Entry 2WSC (X-ray diffraction, 3.30 A resolution); this record covers chains B and D of the 18 polymer chains in the assembly.

== Chain B ==
Molecule: Photosystem I P700 chlorophyll A apoprotein A2
Source organism: Pisum sativum
UniProt: P05311 (PSAB_PEA); numbering as in UniProt (aligned over 1-734)
Chain sequence (734 residues; each row starts with the number of its first residue):
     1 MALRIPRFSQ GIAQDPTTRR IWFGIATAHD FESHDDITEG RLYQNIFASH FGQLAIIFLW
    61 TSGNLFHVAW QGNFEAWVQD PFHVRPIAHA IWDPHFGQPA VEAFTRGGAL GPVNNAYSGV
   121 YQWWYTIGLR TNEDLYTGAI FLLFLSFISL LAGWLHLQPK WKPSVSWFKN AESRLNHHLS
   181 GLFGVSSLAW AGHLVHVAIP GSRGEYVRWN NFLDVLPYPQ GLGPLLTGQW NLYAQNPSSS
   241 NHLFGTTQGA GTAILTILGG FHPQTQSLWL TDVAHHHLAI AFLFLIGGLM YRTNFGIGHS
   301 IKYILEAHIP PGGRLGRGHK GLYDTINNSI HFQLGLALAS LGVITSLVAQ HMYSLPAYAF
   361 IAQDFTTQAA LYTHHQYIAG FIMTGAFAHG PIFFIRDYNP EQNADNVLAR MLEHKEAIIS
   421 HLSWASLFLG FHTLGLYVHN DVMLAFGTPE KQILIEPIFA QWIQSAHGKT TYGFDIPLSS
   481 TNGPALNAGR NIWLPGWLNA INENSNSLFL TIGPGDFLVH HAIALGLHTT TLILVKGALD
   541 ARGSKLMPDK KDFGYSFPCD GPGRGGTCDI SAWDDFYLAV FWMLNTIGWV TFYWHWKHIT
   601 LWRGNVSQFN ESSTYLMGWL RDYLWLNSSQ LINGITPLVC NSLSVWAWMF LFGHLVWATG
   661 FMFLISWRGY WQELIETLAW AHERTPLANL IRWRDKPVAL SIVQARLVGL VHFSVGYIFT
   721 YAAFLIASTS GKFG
Not modelled in the structure: 1
Metal / ion sites: chlorophyll a Mg near Asp93 (its only coordinating residue here); 4Fe-4S cluster Fe: Cys559, Cys568 (shared with 2 residues of chain A)
Ligand contacts:
  - beta-carotene (BCR), molecule 1: Ile21, Ile25, Ile691
  - beta-carotene (BCR), molecule 2: Ile57, Phe58, Trp60, Leu182, Val185, Leu188
  - beta-carotene (BCR), molecule 3: Leu65, Trp123, Phe141, Leu142, Trp190, Phe212
  - beta-carotene (BCR), molecule 4: Leu188, Ala281, Phe282, Leu285, Leu289
  - beta-carotene (BCR), molecule 5: Phe332, Gly335, Val343, Met383, Ala386, Phe387, Gly390, Phe393, Phe394, Ala538
  - beta-carotene (BCR), molecule 6: Val645, Trp648, Met649, Phe652, Trp671, Ile675, Phe719
  - chlorophyll a (CLA), molecule 1: Phe8, Gly24, Ile25, Ala28, His29, Phe31, His34, Ser49, Gly52, Gln53
  - chlorophyll a (CLA), molecule 2: Thr18, Ile21, Trp22, Ile675, Ala679, His682, Arg692, Trp693, Arg694, Asp695, Pro697, Val698, Leu700
  - chlorophyll a (CLA), molecule 3: Trp22, Phe652, Leu655, Val656, Thr659, Met662, Phe663, Leu700, Val708, Val711, His712, Val715
  - chlorophyll a (CLA), molecule 4: Ile25, Ala26, His29, Asp30, Glu32, Leu334, Leu338, Phe381, Ile382, Thr384, Gly385, His389, Ile392, Arg396, Tyr555, Trp573, Phe576, Leu707, Val711
  - chlorophyll a (CLA), molecule 5: His29, Phe31, Tyr43, Ile46, Ser49, His50, Gln53, Leu54, Phe168, Arg174, His178, Ile330, Gln333, Leu334, Ala337, Leu338, Leu341
  - chlorophyll a (CLA), molecule 6: His29, Ile56, Ile57, Trp60, Ile378, Phe381, Ile382
  - chlorophyll a (CLA), molecule 7: Phe47, Phe51, Ile148, Leu151, Ala152, Leu155, His156, Trp161, Lys162, Ser164, Trp167
  - chlorophyll a (CLA), molecule 8: Phe47, His50, Phe51, Leu54, Trp123, Trp167, Phe168, Arg174, His177, His178, Gly181, Leu182, Phe183, Ile344, Tyr358
  - chlorophyll a (CLA), molecule 9: Ile57, Phe58, Trp60, Thr61, Ser118, Gly119, Val120, Trp123, Val185, Ser186, Ala189, Leu341, Ile344, Thr345, Val348, Met352, Tyr358, Leu371, His374, His375, Ile378
  - chlorophyll a (CLA), molecule 10: Leu59, Ser62, Gly63, Phe66, His67, His89, Ala90, Trp92, Leu143
  - chlorophyll a (CLA), molecule 11: Trp60, Asn64, Val68, Ala88, His89, Asn114, Asn115, Ala116, Tyr117, Ser118, Val645, Trp646, Met649, Phe719
  - chlorophyll a (CLA), molecule 12: Trp60, Asn64, Tyr117, Ser118, Ala370, Leu371, Thr373, His374, Tyr377, Ile378, Phe381, Trp646, Ile718, Phe719, Ala722, Leu725, Ile726
  - chlorophyll a (CLA), molecule 13: His89, Ala90, Ile91, Trp92, Asp93, His95, Phe96, Phe104, Asn114, Ser644, Val645, Trp648
  - chlorophyll a (CLA), molecule 14: Trp123, Phe183, Ser186, Ser187, Trp190, Leu194, Leu268, Val273, His276, His277, Ile280, Ile344, Leu347, Val348, His351, Ala357, Tyr358
  - chlorophyll a (CLA), molecule 15: Leu129, Thr137, Phe141, Leu145, Ile148, Ser149, Ser186, Ala189, Trp190, His193, His196, Val197, Val207, Phe212
  - chlorophyll a (CLA), molecule 16: Trp167, Asn170, Ser173, His177, Thr293, Asn294, Phe295
  - chlorophyll a (CLA), molecule 17: Ala171, Arg174, Leu175, His178, Phe183, Ile301, Leu305, Tyr323, Ile326, Asn327, Leu336, Ala337, Ser340, Ile344
  - chlorophyll a (CLA), molecule 18: Leu175, Leu179, Leu283, Phe284, Met290, Tyr291, Ile301, Ile304, Leu305
  - chlorophyll a (CLA), molecule 19: Asn176, His177, Ser180, Gly181, Val185, Leu285, Leu289, Met290, Tyr291, Arg292, Thr293, Phe295, Ile297
  - chlorophyll a (CLA), molecule 20: Leu188, Ala189, Ala191, Gly192, Val195, His196, Phe212, Val215, Leu216, Pro217, Gly221, Leu222, Tyr233, Ile254, Leu278
  - chlorophyll a (CLA), molecule 21: Leu225, Trp230, Asn231, Tyr233, Leu255, His275, Leu278, Ala279, Phe282, Leu283, Trp493
  - chlorophyll a (CLA), molecule 22: Ile257, Leu268, Asp272, Val273, His275, His276, Ala279, Ile280, Leu283, His351, Leu355, Trp493
  - chlorophyll a (CLA), molecule 23: Ile286, Gly287, Leu289, Met290, Ile297, Gly298, His299, Ile304
  - chlorophyll a (CLA), molecule 24: Met290, His299, Tyr303, Ile304, His308, Pro310
  - chlorophyll a (CLA), molecule 25: Ile304, Leu305, His308, Pro310, Pro311, Leu322, Val407, Leu408, Met411
  - chlorophyll a (CLA), molecule 26: Pro310, Pro311, Gly312, Arg314, Leu315
  - chlorophyll a (CLA), molecule 27: Arg317, Val407, Arg410, Met411, His414, Ile418, His421
  - chlorophyll a (CLA), molecule 28: Leu336, Ser340, Val343, Ile344, Leu347, Gln350, His351, Tyr353, Ser354, Leu355, Phe509
  - chlorophyll a (CLA), molecule 29: Val343, Ser346, Gln350, Gln376, Gly380, Met383, Phe387, Leu527, Thr530, Thr531, Leu534, Met583, Thr586, Ile587, Val590
  - chlorophyll a (CLA), molecule 30: Ser346, Gln350, Tyr353, Tyr372, Gln376, Phe459, Ala460, Ile463, Gln464, Phe509, Leu510, His520, Ile523, Val590, Tyr593, Trp594, Lys597, His598
  - chlorophyll a (CLA), molecule 31: Ala417, His421, Trp424
  - chlorophyll a (CLA), molecule 32: Ile418, His421, Leu422, Trp424, Ala524, Leu527, His528, Thr531
  - chlorophyll a (CLA), molecule 33: Ser420, Ser423, Trp424, Leu427
  - chlorophyll a (CLA), molecule 34: Ser423, Ser426, Leu427, Gly430, Phe431, Leu434, Leu525, Thr529, Leu532, Ile533, Leu578, Phe581, Trp582
  - chlorophyll a (CLA), molecule 35: Trp424, Leu427, Phe428, Phe431, His432
  - chlorophyll a (CLA), molecule 36: Trp424, Phe428, Leu429, Ile455, Glu456, Pro457, Ile458, Phe459, Ala460, Asp516, Phe517, His520, His521, Ala524, His528
  - chlorophyll a (CLA), molecule 37: Phe431, Leu434, Gly435, Leu436, Val438, His439, Val442, Met443, Lys451
  - chlorophyll a (CLA), molecule 38: Thr433, Tyr437, Ala522, Asn585, Trp589, Phe592, Leu616, Trp619, Leu620, Leu624, Ser628, Phe650, His654, Trp657, Phe713, Tyr717, Thr720, Tyr721, Phe724
  - chlorophyll a (CLA), molecule 39: Tyr437, Val438, Asp441, Phe581, Trp582, Leu584, Asn585, Trp589, Leu616, Trp657, Phe713
  - chlorophyll a (CLA), molecule 40: Ile458, Phe459, Trp462
  - chlorophyll a (CLA), molecule 41: Trp462, Ile463, Ala466, His467, Leu498, Phe509
  - chlorophyll a (CLA), molecule 42: Leu486, Ala488, Gly489, Ile492, Trp493, Leu494
  - chlorophyll a (CLA), molecule 43: Leu620, Leu624, Trp625
  - chlorophyll a (CLA), molecule 44: Trp648, Leu651, Phe652, His654, Leu655, Trp657, Ala658
  - chlorophyll a (CLA), molecule 45: Leu655, Ala658, Thr659, Phe661, Met662, Ile665, Ser666, Tyr670, Trp671
  - chlorophyll a (CLA), molecule 46: Leu678, Ala681, His682, Thr685, Ala688, Ile691
  - chlorophyll a (CLA), molecule 47: Trp680, Arg684, Thr685, Pro686
  - phylloquinone (PQN): Trp22, Ile25, Met662, Phe663, Ser666, Trp667, Arg668, Trp671, Ala699, Leu700, Ser701, Ala705
  - 4Fe-4S cluster (SF4): Cys559, Asp560, Pro562, Thr567, Cys568, Trp667, Ile702
Swiss-Prot annotation at these positions:
  - binding site ([4Fe-4S] cluster): Cys559, Cys568
  - binding site (chlorophyll a): His654, Met662, Tyr670
  - binding site (phylloquinone): Trp671

== Chain D ==
Molecule: Photosystem I reaction center subunit II, chloroplastic
Source organism: Spinacia oleracea
UniProt: P12353 (PSAD_SPIOL); residues -55 to 156 here correspond to UniProt positions 1-212 (UniProt number = residue number + 56)
Chain sequence (212 residues; row label = number of the first residue in the row; numbers below 1 keep their minus sign (Met-55 is residue -55)):
   -55 MAMGTPATLF SRSSLSSAKP IETRLTTSFK QPSAVTFASK PASRLHTIRA AAAAEGKAAA
     5 ATETKEATKA FTPPELDPNT PSPIFAGSTG GLLRKAQVEE FYVITWESPK EQIFEMPTGG
    65 AAIMREGPNL LKLARKEQCL ALGTRLRSKY KIKYQFYRVF PSGEVQYLHP KDGVYPEKVN
   125 PGRQGVGLNM RSIGKNVSPI EVKFTGKQPY DL
Not modelled in the structure: -55 to 18
Construct notes: conflict Gly-52 (Ala4 in P12353), Pro-50 (Gln6 in P12353), Arg-44 (Pro12 in P12353), Glu-34 (Asp22 in P12353), Leu-11 (His45 in P12353), Thr-9 (Ser47 in P12353), Thr12 (Pro68 in P12353), Ala14 (Gly70 in P12353)
Swiss-Prot annotation at these positions:
  - region: Arg89 to Lys97 (Ferredoxin and ferredoxin-oxidoreductase binding)

== Interface between chain B and chain D ==
Residue-residue contacts (27; chain B residue first):
  Asp35(B) - Phe148(D)
  Ile37(B) - Lys147(D)
  Ile37(B) - Phe148(D)  hydrophobic
  Glu39(B) - Lys147(D)
  Ile395(B) - Pro143(D)
  Ile395(B) - Ile144(D)
  Arg396(B) - Ile144(D)
  Asp397(B) - Pro143(D)
  Tyr398(B) - Pro143(D)
  Asn399(B) - Pro143(D)
  Pro400(B) - Val141(D)
  Pro400(B) - Ser142(D)
  Pro400(B) - Pro143(D)
  Arg542(B) - Val141(D)  hydrogen bond (side chain-backbone)
  Arg542(B) - Pro143(D)
  Asp549(B) - Asn140(D)
  Lys551(B) - Asn140(D)  hydrogen bond (side chain-backbone)
  Lys551(B) - Val141(D)
  Lys551(B) - Ser142(D)  hydrogen bond (side chain-backbone)
  Lys551(B) - Pro143(D)
  Asp552(B) - Ile144(D)
  Trp680(B) - Thr33(D)
  Trp680(B) - Leu37(D)
  Arg684(B) - Leu37(D)
  Arg684(B) - Arg38(D)
  Leu690(B) - Arg38(D)
  Lys696(B) - Lys39(D)
Other interface residues (no listed pair), chain B (20 interface residues in all): Ser33, Phe394, Glu683
Other interface residues (no listed pair), chain D (13 interface residues in all): Leu36, Ile137

== Overview ==
20 residues of chain B and 13 residues of chain D are in contact, with 3 hydrogen bonds. Polar pairs include
Arg542(B)-Val141(D), Lys551(B)-Asn140(D) and Lys551(B)-Ser142(D). Chain B binds 47 copies of chlorophyll a,
4Fe-4S cluster, phylloquinone and 6 copies of beta-carotene.
Chain B is Photosystem I P700 chlorophyll A apoprotein A2 (Pisum sativum) and chain D is Photosystem I
reaction center subunit II, chloroplastic (Spinacia oleracea); the structure, Improved Model of Plant
Photosystem I, was determined by X-ray diffraction, deposited together with 3LW5, 2WSE and 2WSF.
